Entry 2CD8 (X-ray diffraction, 1.70 A resolution); this record covers chain A.

== Chain A ==
Molecule: Cytochrome P450 monooxygenase
From: Streptomyces venezuelae
UniProtKB: O87605 (O87605_9ACTO); residue numbers follow UniProt; this construct covers 1-416
Chain sequence (436 residues; each row starts with the number of its first residue; numbers below 1 keep their minus sign (Met-19 is residue -19)):
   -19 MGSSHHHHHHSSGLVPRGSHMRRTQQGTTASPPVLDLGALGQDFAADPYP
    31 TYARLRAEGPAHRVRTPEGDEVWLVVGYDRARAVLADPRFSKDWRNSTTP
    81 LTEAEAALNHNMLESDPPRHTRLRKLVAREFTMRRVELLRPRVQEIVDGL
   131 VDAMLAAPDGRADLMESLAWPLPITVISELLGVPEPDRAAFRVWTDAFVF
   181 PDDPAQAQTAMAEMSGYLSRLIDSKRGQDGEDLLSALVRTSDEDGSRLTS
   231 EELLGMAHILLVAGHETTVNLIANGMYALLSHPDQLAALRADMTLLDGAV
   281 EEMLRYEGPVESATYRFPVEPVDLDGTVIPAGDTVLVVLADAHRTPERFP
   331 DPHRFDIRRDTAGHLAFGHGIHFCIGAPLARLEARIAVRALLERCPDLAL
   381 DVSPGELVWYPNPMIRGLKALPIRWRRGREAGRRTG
Disordered / not traced: -19 to 13, 406-416
Bound ions: heme Fe near Cys354 (its only coordinating residue here)
Ligand contacts:
  - heme (HEM): Lys72, Met92, Leu93, His100, Arg104, Phe111, Ile157, Ile239, Leu240, Ala243, Gly244, Thr247, Thr248, Leu251, Leu284, Pro289, Val290, Ala293, Thr294, Arg296, Leu319, Ala346, Phe347, Gly348, Ile351, His352, Phe353, Cys354, Ile355, Gly356, Leu359, Ala360
  - PXI (4-{[4-(dimethylamino)-3-hydroxy-6-methyltetrahydro-2H-pyran-2-yl]oxy}-12-ethyl-3,5,7,11-tetramethyloxacyclododec-9-ene-2,8-dione): Trp74, Leu81, Glu85, Leu88, Asn89, Leu93, Glu94, Phe178, Val179, Met191, Met194, His238, Ile239, Val242, Ala243, Thr247, Val290, Ser292, Thr294, Asn392, Met394, Ile395
Curated features (UniProtKB/Swiss-Prot):
  - binding site (substrate): Glu94, Ala187 to Met191, His238 to Glu246
  - binding site (heme): Cys354
  - mutagenesis: Asp50 (D50A: Mildly reduces activity with YC-17 and narbomycin; D50N: Increases affinity for narbomycin and YC-17. Mildly increases activity YC-17 and narbomycin), Glu85 (E85A: Strongly reduces activity with narbomycin, but has only minor effect on activity with YC-17. Loss of activity with YC-17 and narbomycin; when associated with A-94 ...), Glu94 (E94A: Strongly reduces activity with YC-17, but has only minor effect on activity with narbomycin. Loss of activity with YC-17 and narbomycin; when associated with A-85 ...)
From the paper describing this entry:
  - mutagenesis - D50N: increased catalytic activity on PXI
  - mutagenesis - E85A/E94A: abolished catalytic activity on PXI

== In short ==
Bound to chain A: heme and compound PXI. Curated annotation (UniProt) lists 15 substrate-binding residues,
heme-binding residue Cys354 and 3 mutagenesis sites. From the paper: D50N increases catalytic activity on PXI;
E85A/E94A abolish catalytic activity on PXI.
Chain A is Cytochrome P450 monooxygenase (Streptomyces venezuelae); the structure, Crystal structure of
YC-17-bound cytochrome P450 PikC (CYP107L1), was determined by X-ray diffraction (same publication as 2BVJ,
2C6H and 2C7X).
